PDB entry 4Y7A | X-ray diffraction, 1.99 A resolution | chains A and B

Chain A:
Protein: Coagulation factor X
From: Homo sapiens
Notes: EC 3.4.21.6
Reference sequence: P00742 (FA10_HUMAN); the construct lacks a stretch of the UniProt sequence and is renumbered around it, so the offset changes along the chain: 16-61 = UniProt 235-280; 62-123 = UniProt 282-343; 124-130 = UniProt 345-351; 131-145 = UniProt 354-368; 4 more segments
Amino-acid sequence (254 residues; each row starts with the number of its first residue; note: 2 numbers in that range are skipped by the numbering (no residue carries them; nothing is unmodelled there); a row labelled like 131A-131B holds insertion residues (131A, then the next letters in order)):
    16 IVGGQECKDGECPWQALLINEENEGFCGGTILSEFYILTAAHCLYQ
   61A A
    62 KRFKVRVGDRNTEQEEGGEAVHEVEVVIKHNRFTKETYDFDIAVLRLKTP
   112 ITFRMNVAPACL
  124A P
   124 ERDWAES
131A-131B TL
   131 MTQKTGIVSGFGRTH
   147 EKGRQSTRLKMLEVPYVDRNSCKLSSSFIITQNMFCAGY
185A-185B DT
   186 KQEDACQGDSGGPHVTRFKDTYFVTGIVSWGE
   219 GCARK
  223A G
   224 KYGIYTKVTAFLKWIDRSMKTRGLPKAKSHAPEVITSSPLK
Disordered / not traced: 245-264
Disulfide bonds: Cys22-Cys27, Cys42-Cys58, Cys168-Cys182, Cys191-Cys220
Ion coordination: Ca2+: Asp70, Asn72, Gln75, Glu80; Mg2+: Tyr185, Asp185A, Arg222, Lys224
Ligand contacts: gtc000422 (987; N-[(3S)-1-{(2S)-1-[(3S)-3-aminopiperidin-1-yl]-1-oxopropan-2-yl}-2-oxopyrrolidin-3-yl]-6-chloronaphthalene-2-sulfonamid e): Lys96, Glu97, Thr98, Tyr99, Phe174, Asp189, Ala190, Cys191, Gln192, Ser195, Val213, Ser214, Trp215, Gly216, Glu217, Gly219, Cys220, Gly226, Ile227, Tyr228
UniProt features mapped onto this chain:
  - region: Ser252 to Ser261 (O-glycosylated at one site)
  - active site (Charge relay system): His57, Asp102, Ser195

Chain B:
Protein: Coagulation factor X
From: Homo sapiens
Notes: EC 3.4.21.6
Reference sequence: P00742 (FA10_HUMAN); residues -82 to 51 here correspond to UniProt positions 46-179 (UniProt number = residue number + 128)
Amino-acid sequence (134 residues; each row starts with the number of its first residue; numbers below 1 keep their minus sign (Glu-82 is residue -82)):
   -82 EEMKKGHLERECMEETCSYEEAREVFEDSDKTNEFWNKYKDGDQCETSPC
   -32 QNQGKCKDGLGEYTCTCLEGFEGKNCELFTRKLCSLDNGDCDQFCHEEQN
    18 SVVCSCARGYTLADNGKACIPTGPYPCGKQTLER
Disordered / not traced: -82 to -3, 51
Disulfide bonds: Cys1-Cys12, Cys8-Cys21, Cys23-Cys36
UniProt features mapped onto this chain:
  - modified residue: Glu-82 (4-carboxyglutamate), Glu-81 (4-carboxyglutamate), Glu-74 (4-carboxyglutamate), Glu-72 (4-carboxyglutamate), Glu-69 (4-carboxyglutamate), Glu-68 (4-carboxyglutamate), Glu-63 (4-carboxyglutamate), Glu-62 (4-carboxyglutamate), Glu-59 (4-carboxyglutamate), Glu-56 (4-carboxyglutamate), Glu-49 (4-carboxyglutamate), Asp-25 (3R: -3-hydroxyaspartate)

How chain A and chain B interact:
Inter-chain disulfides: Cys122(A)-Cys44(B)
Contacting residue pairs (41):
  Gly25(A) - Gln47(B)
  Gly25(A) - Thr48(B)  hydrogen bond (backbone-backbone)
  Glu26(A) - Gln47(B)  hydrogen bond (backbone-side chain)
  Pro28(A) - Lys46(B)
  Trp29(A) - Gly45(B)
  Trp29(A) - Lys46(B)
  Phe114(A) - Tyr42(B)  hydrophobic
  Arg115(A) - Tyr42(B)
  Arg115(A) - Thr48(B)
  Met116(A) - Tyr42(B)
  Met116(A) - Thr48(B)  hydrogen bond
  Met116(A) - Leu49(B)
  Met116(A) - Glu50(B)
  Asn117(A) - Thr48(B)  hydrogen bond (backbone-side chain)
  Ala119(A) - Thr48(B)
  Pro120(A) - Tyr42(B)
  Pro120(A) - Cys44(B)
  Pro120(A) - Gly45(B)  hydrogen bond (backbone-backbone)
  Ala121(A) - Cys44(B)
  Ala121(A) - Gly45(B)
  Cys122(A) - Cys44(B)  disulfide
  Cys122(A) - Gly45(B)
  Leu123(A) - Phe11(B)
  Glu124(A) - Phe11(B)
  Glu124(A) - His13(B)  salt bridge
  Pro124A(A) - Phe11(B)  hydrophobic
  Trp127(A) - Asn5(B)  hydrogen bond
  Trp127(A) - Gln10(B)  hydrogen bond (side chain-backbone)
  Trp127(A) - Phe11(B)  hydrophobic
  Trp127(A) - Cys12(B)
  Phe203(A) - Asn5(B)
  Phe203(A) - Asp9(B)
  Lys204(A) - Cys8(B)
  Lys204(A) - Asp9(B)
  Asp205(A) - Gly45(B)
  Asp205(A) - Lys46(B)  hydrogen bond (backbone-side chain)
  Thr206(A) - Gly45(B)
  Thr206(A) - Lys46(B)  hydrogen bond
  Tyr207(A) - Gly45(B)  hydrogen bond (backbone-backbone)
  Tyr207(A) - Gln47(B)
  Phe208(A) - Phe11(B)  hydrophobic
Other interface residues (no listed pair), chain A (25 interface residues in all): Asp24, Val118, Thr131A
Other interface residues (no listed pair), chain B (18 interface residues in all): Ser22, Ala24, Tyr27

Overview:
25 residues of chain A face 18 of chain B across their interface; the contacts include 1 disulfide bond, 10
hydrogen bonds and 1 salt bridge. Polar contacts include Glu124(A)-His13(B), Glu26(A)-Gln47(B) and
Met116(A)-Thr48(B). Chain A binds gtc000422.
Chain A is Coagulation factor X and chain B is Coagulation factor X, both from Homo sapiens; the structure,
Factor Xa complex with GTC000422, was determined by X-ray diffraction.
